Entry 7V7K (X-ray diffraction, 2.20 A resolution); this record covers chains A and C of the 3 polymer chains in the assembly.

== Chain A ==
Protein: 16A fab light chain
Organism: Mus musculus
Notes: antibody fragment or engineered binder
Amino-acid sequence (217 residues; row label = number of the first residue in the row):
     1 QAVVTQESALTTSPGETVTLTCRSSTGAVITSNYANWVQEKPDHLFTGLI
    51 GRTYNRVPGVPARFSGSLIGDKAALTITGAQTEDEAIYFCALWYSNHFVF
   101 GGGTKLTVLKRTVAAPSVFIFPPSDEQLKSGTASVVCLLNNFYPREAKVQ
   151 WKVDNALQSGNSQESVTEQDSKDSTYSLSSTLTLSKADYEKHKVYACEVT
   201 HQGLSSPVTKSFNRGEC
Not modelled in the structure: 1, 215-217
Disulfides: Cys22-Cys90, Cys137-Cys197

== Chain C ==
Protein: Mucin-1 subunit alpha
UniProt: P15941 (MUC1_HUMAN); residues 1-13 here correspond to UniProt positions 145-157 (UniProt number = residue number + 144)
Amino-acid sequence (13 residues; numbered 1 to 13; the number before each row is that of its first residue):
     1 RPAPGSTAPPAHG
Not modelled in the structure: 1
Glycans and other covalent adducts: 2-acetamido-2-deoxy-beta-D-galactopyranose (NGA) linked to Thr7

== Chain A / chain C interface ==
Residue-residue contacts (11):
  Tyr34(A) with Ala11(C); His12(C); Gly13(C)
  Asn36(A) with Ala11(C), hydrogen bond (side chain-backbone)
  Arg52(A) with Pro9(C); Pro10(C), hydrogen bond (side chain-backbone); Ala11(C); Gly13(C)
  Trp93(A) with His12(C), hydrogen bond
  Phe98(A) with Ala11(C), hydrophobic; His12(C)
Interface residues without a listed pair, chain A (6 interface residues in all): Gly51

== Summary ==
6 residues of chain A face 5 of chain C across their interface, with 3 hydrogen bonds. Polar pairs include
Asn36(A)-Ala11(C), Arg52(A)-Pro10(C) and Trp93(A)-His12(C). 2-acetamido-2-deoxy-beta-D-galactopyranose is
covalently linked to Thr7(C).
Here chain A is 16A fab light chain (Mus musculus) and chain C is Mucin-1 subunit alpha. Entry 7V7K (Crystal
structure of Antibody 16A in complex with MUC1 Glycopeptide(GlycoST)) was determined by X-ray diffraction.
